PDB entry 8UMH | electron microscopy, 4.10 A resolution (low resolution: residue-level contacts below are approximate; hydrogen-bond / salt-bridge calls are withheld) | chains O and T of the 30 polymer chains in the assembly

== Chain O ==
Molecule: TATA-box-binding protein
Source organism: Saccharomyces cerevisiae
Reference sequence: P13393 (TBP_YEAST); residue numbers follow UniProt; this construct covers 1-240
Amino-acid sequence (240 residues; each row starts with the number of its first residue):
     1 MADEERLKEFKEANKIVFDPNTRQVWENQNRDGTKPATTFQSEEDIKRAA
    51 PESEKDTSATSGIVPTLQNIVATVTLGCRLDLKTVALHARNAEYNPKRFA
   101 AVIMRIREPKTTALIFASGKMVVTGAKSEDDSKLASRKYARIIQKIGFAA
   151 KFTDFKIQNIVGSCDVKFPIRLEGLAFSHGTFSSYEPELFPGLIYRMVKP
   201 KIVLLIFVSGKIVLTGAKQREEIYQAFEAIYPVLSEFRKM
Not modelled in the structure: 1-59

== Chain T ==
Molecule: 64-nt DNA strand
Sequence (64 nucleotides; each row starts with the number of its first residue; numbers below 1 keep their minus sign (DG-56 is residue -56)):
   -56 GATAACAAGTAAAGTACTCATCGATGAAAAAATGAATGTAGAGCCCCTTT
    -6 TATATGTTTTCACC
Not modelled in the structure: -56
Differences from the reference sequence: conflict DC-10 (Dt663632 in 2567904391)

== Chain O / chain T interface ==
Contacting residue pairs (26; chain O residue first):
  Gln68(O) - DT-6(T)
  Gln68(O) - DA-5(T)
  Asn69(O) - DT-7(T)
  Asn69(O) - DT-6(T)
  Val71(O) - DT-7(T)
  Arg98(O) - DC-10(T)
  Arg98(O) - DT-9(T)
  Phe99(O) - DC-10(T)
  Phe99(O) - DT-9(T)
  Ile103(O) - DT-8(T)
  Arg105(O) - DT-8(T)
  Arg105(O) - DT-7(T)
  Thr112(O) - DT-7(T)
  Leu114(O) - DT-8(T)
  Thr124(O) - DT-7(T)
  Gly125(O) - DT-6(T)
  Lys127(O) - DT-6(T)
  Val161(O) - DT-6(T)
  Ser163(O) - DT-4(T)
  Phe190(O) - DA-3(T)
  Pro191(O) - DA-3(T)
  Phe207(O) - DT-4(T)
  Phe207(O) - DA-3(T)
  Lys211(O) - DT-4(T)
  Lys211(O) - DA-3(T)
  Val213(O) - DA-5(T)

== Overview ==
19 residues of chain O and 8 residues of chain T are in contact.
Here chain O is TATA-box-binding protein (Saccharomyces cerevisiae) and chain T is a 64-nt DNA strand. Entry
8UMH (Consensus map of PICdeltaTFIIK form2) was determined by electron microscopy.
